PDB entry 7UIV | electron microscopy, 3.38 A resolution | chains E and H of the 14 polymer chains in the assembly

== Chain E ==
Molecule: ATP-dependent Clp protease ATP-binding subunit ClpA
From: Escherichia coli
Reference sequence: A0A836NDF2 (A0A836NDF2_ECOLX); residues 1-758 here = UniProt positions 1-758
Chain sequence (758 residues; row label = number of the first residue in the row):
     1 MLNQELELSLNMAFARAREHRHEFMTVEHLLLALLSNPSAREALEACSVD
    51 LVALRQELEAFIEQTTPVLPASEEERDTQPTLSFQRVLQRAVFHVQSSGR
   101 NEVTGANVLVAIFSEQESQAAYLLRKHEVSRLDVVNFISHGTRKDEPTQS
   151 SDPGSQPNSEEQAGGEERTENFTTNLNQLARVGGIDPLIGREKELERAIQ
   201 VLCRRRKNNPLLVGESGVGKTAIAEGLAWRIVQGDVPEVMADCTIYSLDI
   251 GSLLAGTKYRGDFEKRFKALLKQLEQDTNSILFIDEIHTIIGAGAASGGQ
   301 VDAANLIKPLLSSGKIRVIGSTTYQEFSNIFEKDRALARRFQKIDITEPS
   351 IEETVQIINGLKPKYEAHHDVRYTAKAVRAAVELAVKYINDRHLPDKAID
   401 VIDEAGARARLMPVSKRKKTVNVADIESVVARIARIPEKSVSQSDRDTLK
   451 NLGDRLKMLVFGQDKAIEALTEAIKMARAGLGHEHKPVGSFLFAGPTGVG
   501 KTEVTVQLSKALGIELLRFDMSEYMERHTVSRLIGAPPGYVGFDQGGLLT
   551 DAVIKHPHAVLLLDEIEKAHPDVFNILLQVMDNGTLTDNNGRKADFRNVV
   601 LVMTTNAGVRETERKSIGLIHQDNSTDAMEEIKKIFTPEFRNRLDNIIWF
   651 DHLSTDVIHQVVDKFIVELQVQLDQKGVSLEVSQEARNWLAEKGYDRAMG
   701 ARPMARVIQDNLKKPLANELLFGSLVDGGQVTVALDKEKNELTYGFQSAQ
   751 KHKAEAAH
Not modelled in the structure: 1-168, 748-758
Construct notes: conflict Thr169 (Met in A0A836NDF2)
Residues lining bound ligands:
  - ADP (adenosine-5'-diphosphate): Asp186, Pro187, Leu188, Ile189, Arg191, Ser216, Gly217, Val218, Gly219, Lys220, Thr221, Ala222, Ile357, Leu361, Asp396, Ile399
  - ATP-gamma-S (AGS; phosphothiophosphoric acid-adenylate ester), molecule 1: Lys207, Ser312, Ala336, Arg339, Arg340
  - ATP-gamma-S (AGS), molecule 2: Val460, Phe461, Thr497, Gly498, Val499, Gly500, Lys501, Thr502, Glu503, Arg518, Leu653, Val657, Val661, Lys664, Phe665, Ala701, Arg702

== Chain H ==
Molecule: ATP-dependent Clp protease proteolytic subunit
From: Escherichia coli
Notes: EC 3.4.21.92
Reference sequence: A0A0K4NM46 (A0A0K4NM46_ECOLX); residues 1-193 here correspond to UniProt positions 15-207 (UniProt number = residue number + 14)
Chain sequence (201 residues; row label = number of the first residue in the row):
     1 ALVPMVIEQTSRGERSFDIYSRLLKERVIFLTGQVEDHMANLIVAQMLFL
    51 EAENPEKDIYLYINSPGGVITAGMSIYDTMQFIKPDVSTICMGQAASMGA
   101 FLLTAGAKGKRFCLPNSRVMIHQPLGGYQGQATDIEIHAREILKVKGRMN
   151 ELMALHTGQSLEQIERDTERDRFLSAPEAVEYGLVDSILTHRNRSHHHHH
   201 H
Not modelled in the structure: 1, 193-201
Construct notes: expression tag (194-201)

== Chain E / chain H interface ==
Residue-residue contacts (22; chain E residue first):
  Glu567(E) with Ser11(H); Arg12(H)
  Lys568(E) with Arg12(H)
  Ala569(E) with Arg12(H)
  Arg610(E) with Glu8(H), salt bridge
  Arg614(E) with Arg22(H); Glu26(H), salt bridge
  Ile617(E) with Arg22(H); Leu23(H), hydrophobic; Glu26(H); Val28(H)
  Gly618(E) with Tyr62(H)
  Leu619(E) with Tyr62(H), hydrogen bond (backbone-side chain); Met92(H), hydrophobic; Leu114(H), hydrophobic; Leu189(H), hydrophobic
  Ile620(E) with Tyr60(H), hydrophobic; Leu189(H), hydrophobic
  Gln622(E) with Glu26(H), hydrogen bond (side chain-backbone); Tyr60(H), hydrogen bond
  Asp627(E) with Lys57(H), salt bridge
  Ile635(E) with Ser11(H)
Interface residues without a listed pair, chain E (13 interface residues in all): Ser616
Interface residues without a listed pair, chain H (18 interface residues in all): Gln9, Arg27, Ser88, Ile90, Phe112

== Summary ==
13 residues of chain E face 18 of chain H across their interface, with 3 hydrogen bonds and 3 salt bridges.
Polar pairs include Arg610(E)-Glu8(H), Arg614(E)-Glu26(H) and Asp627(E)-Lys57(H). Bound to chain E:
ATP-gamma-S and ADP.
Chain E is ATP-dependent Clp protease ATP-binding subunit ClpA and chain H is ATP-dependent Clp protease
proteolytic subunit, both from Escherichia coli; the structure, ClpAP complex bound to ClpS N-terminal
extension, class IIa, was determined by electron microscopy together with 7UIW, 7UIX, 7UIZ, 7UJ0 and 7UIY from
the same study.
